PDB entry 8GUT | electron microscopy, 2.98 A resolution | chains A and S of the 5 polymer chains in the assembly

# Chain A
Molecule: Guanine nucleotide-binding protein G(i) subunit alpha-1
Source organism: Homo sapiens
UniProt: P63096 (GNAI1_HUMAN); numbering as in UniProt (aligned over 1-354)
Chain sequence (354 residues; numbered 1 to 354; the number before each row is that of its first residue):
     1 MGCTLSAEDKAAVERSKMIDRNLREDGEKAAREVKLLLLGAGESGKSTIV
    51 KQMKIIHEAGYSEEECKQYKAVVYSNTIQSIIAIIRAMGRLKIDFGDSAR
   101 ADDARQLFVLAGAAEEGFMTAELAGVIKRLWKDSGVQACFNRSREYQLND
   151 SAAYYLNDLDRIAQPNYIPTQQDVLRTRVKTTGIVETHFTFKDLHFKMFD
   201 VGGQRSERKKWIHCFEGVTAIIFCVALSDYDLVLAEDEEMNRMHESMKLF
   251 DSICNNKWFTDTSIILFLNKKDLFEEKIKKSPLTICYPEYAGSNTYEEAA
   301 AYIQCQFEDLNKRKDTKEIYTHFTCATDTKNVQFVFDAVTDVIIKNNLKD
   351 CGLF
Disordered / not traced: 1-2, 55-181, 233-239
UniProt features mapped onto this chain:
  - region: Lys35 to Thr48 (G1 motif), Asp173 to Thr181 (G2 motif), Phe196 to Arg205 (G3 motif), Ile265 to Asp272 (G4 motif), Thr324 to Thr329 (G5 motif)
  - binding site (GTP): Glu43 to Thr48, Ser151, Leu175 to Thr181, Asp200 to Gln204, Asn269 to Asp272, Ala326
  - binding site (Mg(2+)): Ser47, Thr181
  - modified residue: Arg178 (ADP-ribosylarginine), Gln204 (Deamidated glutamine), Cys351 (ADP-ribosylcysteine)
  - lipidation: Gly2 (N-myristoyl glycine), Cys3 (S-palmitoyl cysteine)
  - natural variant: Gly40 (G40C: In NEDHISB; G40R: In NEDHISB), Gly45 (G45D: In NEDHISB), Thr48 (T48I: In NEDHISB; T48K: In NEDHISB), Gln52 (Q52P: In NEDHISB), Ser75 (deletion: In NEDHISB; uncertain significance), Gln172 (deletion: In NEDHISB), Asp173 (D173V: In NEDHISB), Glu186 to Phe189 (deletion: In NEDHISB; uncertain significance), Cys224 (C224Y: In NEDHISB), Lys270 (K270N: In NEDHISB; K270R: In NEDHISB), Asp272 (D272G: In NEDHISB), Ala326 (A326P: In NEDHISB), 1 further natural variant entry in UniProt
  - mutagenesis: Gly42 (G42R: Abolishes switch to an activated conformation and dissociation from beta and gamma subunits upon GTP binding. Abolishes interaction with RGS family members), Glu116 (E116L: Enhances interaction (inactive GDP-bound) with RGS14), Gln147 (Q147L: Enhances interaction (inactive GDP-bound) with RGS14), Glu245 (E245L: Enhances interaction (inactive GDP-bound) with RGS14)

# Chain S
Molecule: scFv16
Source organism: Homo sapiens
Notes: antibody fragment or engineered binder
Chain sequence (259 residues; each row starts with the number of its first residue; note: 2 numbers in that range are skipped by the numbering (no residue carries them; nothing is unmodelled there); a row labelled like 121A-121N holds insertion residues (121A, then the next letters in order)):
     1 DVQLVESGGGLVQPGGSRKLSCSASGFAFSSFGMHWVRQAPEKGLEWVAY
    51 ISSGSGTIYYADTVKGRFTISRDDPKNTLFLQMTSLRSEDTAMYYCVRSI
   101 YYYGSSPFDFWGQGTTLTVSS
121A-121N GGGGSGGGGSGGGG
   124 SDIVMTQATSSVPVTPGESVSISCRSSKSLLHSNGNTYLYWFLQRPGQSP
   174 QLLIYRMSNLASGVPDRFSGSGSGTAFTLTISRLEAEDVGVYYCMQHLEY
   224 PLTFGAGTKLELKAAAHHHHHHHH
Disordered / not traced: 1, 121A-121N, 236-247
Disulfide bonds: Cys22-Cys96, Cys147-Cys217

# How chain A and chain S interact
Contacting residue pairs (25; chain A residue first):
  Thr4(A) with His155(S)
  Leu5(A) with His155(S)
  Ser6(A) with His155(S), hydrogen bond; Asn157(S), hydrogen bond; Tyr161(S), hydrogen bond
  Ala7(A) with His220(S); Leu221(S), hydrogen bond (backbone-backbone); Tyr223(S), hydrophobic
  Glu8(A) with Tyr161(S); Tyr163(S), hydrogen bond; Arg179(S), salt bridge; His220(S)
  Asp9(A) with Asn157(S), hydrogen bond
  Ala11(A) with Tyr50(S); Tyr101(S), hydrophobic
  Ala12(A) with Tyr101(S)
  Glu14(A) with Ser52(S), hydrogen bond; Ser53(S); Gly56(S); Thr57(S)
  Arg15(A) with Ile100(S); Tyr101(S); Tyr102(S)
  Met18(A) with Ser53(S); Gly54(S)
Also at the interface, not in a pair above, chain S (20 interface residues in all): Ser31, Pro107, Ser156

# In short
11 residues of chain A and 20 residues of chain S are in contact; the contacts include 7 hydrogen bonds and 1
salt bridge. Polar pairs include Glu8(A)-Arg179(S), Ser6(A)-His155(S) and Ser6(A)-Asn157(S).
Chain A is Guanine nucleotide-binding protein G(i) subunit alpha-1 and chain S is scFv16, both from Homo
sapiens; the structure, Cryo-EM structure of LEI-CB2-Gi complex, was determined by electron microscopy
together with 8GUQ, 8GUR and 8GUS from the same study.
